PDB entry 3U0E | X-ray diffraction, 1.60 A resolution | chain A

# Chain A
Molecule: Beta-ketoacyl synthase
Organism: Brucella melitensis biovar Abortus
Notes: EC 2.3.1.41
UniProtKB: Q2YQQ9 (Q2YQQ9_BRUA2); numbering as in UniProt (aligned over 1-407)
Sequence (428 residues; numbered -20 to 407; the number before each row is that of its first residue; numbers below 1 keep their minus sign (Met-20 is residue -20)):
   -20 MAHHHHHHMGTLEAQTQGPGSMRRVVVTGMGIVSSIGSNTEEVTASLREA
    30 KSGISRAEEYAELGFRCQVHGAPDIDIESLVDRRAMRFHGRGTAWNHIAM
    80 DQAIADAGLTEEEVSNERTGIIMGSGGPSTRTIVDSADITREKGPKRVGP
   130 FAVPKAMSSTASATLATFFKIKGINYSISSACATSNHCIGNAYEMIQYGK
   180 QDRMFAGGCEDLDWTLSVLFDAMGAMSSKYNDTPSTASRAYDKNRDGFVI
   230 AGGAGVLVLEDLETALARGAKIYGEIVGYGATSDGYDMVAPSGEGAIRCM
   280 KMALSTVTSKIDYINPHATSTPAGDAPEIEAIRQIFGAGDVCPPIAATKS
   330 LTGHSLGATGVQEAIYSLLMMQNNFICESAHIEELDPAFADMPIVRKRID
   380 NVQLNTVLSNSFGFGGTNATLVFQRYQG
Disordered / not traced: -20 to 0
Sequence notes: expression tag (-20 to 0)
Ion coordination: Na+ site 1 near Glu121 (its only coordinating residue here); Na+ site 2: Asn294, Pro295, Glu342, Ser388, Asn389
Small-molecule neighbours: 8-methylquinolin-4-amine (07K): Leu283, Val286, Ser288, Lys289, Ile290, Ile314, Phe315

# Overview
Ligands of chain A: 8-methylquinolin-4-amine. Asn294, Pro295, Glu342, Ser388 and Asn389 coordinate Na+ site 2.
Chain A is Beta-ketoacyl synthase (Brucella melitensis biovar Abortus); the structure, Crystal structure of
beta-ketoacyl synthase from Brucella melitensis in complex with fragment 9320, was determined by X-ray
diffraction together with 4JV3, 3U0F, 3MQD and 3LRF from the same study.
